Entry 9O61 (electron microscopy, 1.68 A resolution); this record covers chains E and F of the 12 polymer chains in the assembly.

[Chain E]
Name: R-phycoerythrin class I alpha subunit
Organism: Pyropia tenera
UniProt: A0A1C9C9A7 (A0A1C9C9A7_9FLOR); residue numbers follow UniProt; this construct covers 1-164
Sequence (164 residues; row label = number of the first residue in the row):
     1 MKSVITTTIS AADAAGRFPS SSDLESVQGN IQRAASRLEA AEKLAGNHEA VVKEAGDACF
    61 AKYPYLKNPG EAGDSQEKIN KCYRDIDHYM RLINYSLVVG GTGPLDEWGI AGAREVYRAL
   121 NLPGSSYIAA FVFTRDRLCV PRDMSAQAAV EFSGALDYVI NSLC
Construct notes: conflict Pro-64 (Ser in A0A1C9C9A7), Gly-109 (Cys in A0A1C9C9A7), Ala-119 (Thr in A0A1C9C9A7), Gly-124 (Ser in A0A1C9C9A7), Ile-128 (Val in A0A1C9C9A7), Ala-149 (Gly in A0A1C9C9A7), Phe-152 (Tyr in A0A1C9C9A7), Ser-153 (Gly in A0A1C9C9A7), Gly-154 (Ala in A0A1C9C9A7)
Ligand contacts:
  - phycoerythrobilin (PEB), molecule 1: Ser-21, Leu-24, Glu-25, Gln-28
  - phycoerythrobilin (PEB), molecule 2: Arg-33, Gln-147, Val-150, Glu-151
  - phycoerythrobilin (PEB), molecule 3: Lys-43, Leu-44, Asn-47, Ala-50, Val-51, Glu-54, Thr-134, Arg-137, Leu-138, Cys-139, Arg-142, Asp-143, Met-144, Phe-152
  - phycoerythrobilin (PEB), molecule 4: Cys-59, Phe-60, Leu-66, Ala-72, Gly-73, Lys-78, Lys-81, Cys-82, Arg-84, Asp-85, His-88, Tyr-89, Leu-92, Trp-108, Gly-109, Val-116, Tyr-117, Leu-120, Leu-122, Pro-123, Ser-126, Tyr-127

[Chain F]
Name: R-phycoerythrin class I beta subunit
Organism: Pyropia tenera
UniProt: A0A1C9C989 (A0A1C9C989_9FLOR); residue numbers follow UniProt; this construct covers 1-176
Sequence (176 residues; row label = number of the first residue in the row):
     1 MLDAFSRVVV NSDSKAAYVS GSDLQALKTF IADGNKRLDA VNSIVSNASC IVSDAVSGMI
    61 CENPGLIAPG GNCYTNRRMA ACLRDGEIIL RYTSYALLAG DSSVLEDRCL NGLKETYIAL
   121 GVPTNSTARA VSIMKSSAVA FISNTAPQRK MATAAGDCSA LSSEVASYCD KVSAAI
Construct notes: conflict Ser-20 (Gly in A0A1C9C989), Thr-127 (Ser in A0A1C9C989), Ala-128 (Val in A0A1C9C989), Ser-137 (Ala in A0A1C9C989), Pro-147 (Ser in A0A1C9C989), Ala-154 (Thr in A0A1C9C989), Ala-155 (Asp in A0A1C9C989), Ser-173 (Ala in A0A1C9C989)
Ligand contacts:
  - phycoerythrobilin (PEB), molecule 1: Asn-35, Lys-36, Leu-38, Asp-39, Ala-40, Asn-42, Ile-142, Ser-143, Asn-144, Thr-153, Ala-154, Ala-155, Gly-156, Asp-157, Cys-158
  - phycoerythrobilin (PEB), molecule 2: Ser-57, Ile-60, Ile-67, Cys-73, Tyr-74, Thr-75, Asn-76, Met-79
  - phycoerythrobilin (PEB), molecule 3: Met-59, Leu-66, Asn-72, Cys-73, Arg-77, Arg-78, Ala-81, Cys-82, Arg-84, Asp-85, Ile-88, Tyr-92, Arg-108, Cys-109, Leu-113, Thr-116, Tyr-117, Leu-120, Val-122, Pro-123, Ser-126, Thr-127, Ala-130
  - phycourobilin (PUB): Cys-50, Asp-54, Ser-57, Gly-58, Cys-61, Glu-62, Arg-129, Ile-133, Ser-136, Ser-137, Ala-140, Phe-141, Ala-146, Pro-147, Gln-148, Arg-149

[Chain E / chain F interface]
Residue-residue contacts - 8 pairs, chain E then chain F:
  Arg-135(E) with Arg-149(F)
  Val-150(E) with Asn-42(F)
  Asp-157(E) with Ser-46(F); Arg-149(F), salt bridge
  Asn-161(E) with Val-45(F), hydrogen bond (side chain-backbone); Ser-46(F), hydrogen bond (side chain-backbone); Ser-49(F), hydrogen bond
  Cys-164(E) with Ser-49(F)
Interface residues without a listed pair, chain E (6 interface residues in all): Gly-154
Interface residues without a listed pair, chain F (9 interface residues in all): Asn-47, Ala-48, Met-151, Ala-152

[Summary]
The interface between chain E and chain F involves 6 residues on one side and 9 on the other; the contacts
include 3 hydrogen bonds and 1 salt bridge. Polar pairs include Asp-157(E)/Arg-149(F), Asn-161(E)/Val-45(F)
and Asn-161(E)/Ser-46(F).
Here chain E is R-phycoerythrin class I alpha subunit and chain F is R-phycoerythrin class I beta subunit,
both from Pyropia tenera. Entry 9O61 (R-phycoerythrin) was determined by electron microscopy (same publication
as 9MGB, 9MKO, 9O60 and 9O62).
